Entry 5AJ9 (X-ray diffraction, 2.00 A resolution); this record covers chain A.

[Chain A]
Protein: Arylsulfatase
From: Pseudomonas aeruginosa
Notes: EC 3.1.6.1
Reference sequence: U5R2L4 (U5R2L4_PSEAE); residue numbers follow UniProt; this construct covers 1-532, 534-536
Sequence (536 residues; each row starts with the number of its first residue; note: 1 number in that range is skipped by the numbering (no residue carries it; nothing is unmodelled there)):
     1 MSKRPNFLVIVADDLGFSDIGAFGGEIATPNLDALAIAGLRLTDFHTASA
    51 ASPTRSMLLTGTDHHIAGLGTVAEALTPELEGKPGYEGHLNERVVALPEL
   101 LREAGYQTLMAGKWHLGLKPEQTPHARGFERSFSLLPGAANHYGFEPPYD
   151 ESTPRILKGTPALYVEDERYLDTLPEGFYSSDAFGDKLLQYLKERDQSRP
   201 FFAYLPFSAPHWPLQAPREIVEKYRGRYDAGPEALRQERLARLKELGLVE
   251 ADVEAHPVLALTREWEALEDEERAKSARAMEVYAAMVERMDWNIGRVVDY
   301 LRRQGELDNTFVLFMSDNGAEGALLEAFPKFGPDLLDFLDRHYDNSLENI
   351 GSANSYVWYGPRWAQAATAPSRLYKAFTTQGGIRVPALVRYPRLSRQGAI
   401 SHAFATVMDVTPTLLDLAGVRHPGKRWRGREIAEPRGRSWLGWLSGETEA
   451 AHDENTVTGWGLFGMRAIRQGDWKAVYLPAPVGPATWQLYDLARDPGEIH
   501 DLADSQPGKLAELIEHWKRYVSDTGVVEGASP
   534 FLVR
Not modelled in the structure: 1-2, 529-532, 534-537
Sequence notes: engineered mutation Ala-50 (Thr in U5R2L4), Ala-51 (Cys in U5R2L4), Leu-69 (Ile in U5R2L4), Val-72 (Met in U5R2L4), Asp-337 (Gly in U5R2L4), Ser-352 (Arg in U5R2L4), Gly-461 (Glu in U5R2L4), Asp-523 (Glu in U5R2L4)
Modified positions: Ala-51 (3,3-dihydroxy l-alanine; DDZ)
Ion coordination: Ca2+: Asp-13, Asp-14, Ala-51, Asp-317

[Overview]
Asp-13, Asp-14, Ala-51 and Asp-317 form the Ca2+ site.
Chain A is Arylsulfatase (Pseudomonas aeruginosa); the structure, G7 mutant of PAS, arylsulfatase from
Pseudomonas Aeruginosa, was determined by X-ray diffraction (same publication as 4CXS, 4CYR, 4CYS, 4CXK and
4CXU).
